PDB entry 3TK1 | X-ray diffraction, 2.40 A resolution | chains A and B

== Chain A (and B) ==
Name: Membrane ATPase/protein kinase
Source organism: Mycobacterium thermoresistibile
Notes: EC 3.6.-.-; chain B of this document is another copy of the same molecule, construct and numbering; everything in this record applies to it too
Reference sequence: G7CAR0 (G7CAR0_MYCTH); residue numbers follow UniProt; this construct covers 1-326
Chain sequence (330 residues; numbered -3 to 326; the number before each row is that of its first residue; numbers below 1 keep their minus sign (Gly-3 is residue -3)):
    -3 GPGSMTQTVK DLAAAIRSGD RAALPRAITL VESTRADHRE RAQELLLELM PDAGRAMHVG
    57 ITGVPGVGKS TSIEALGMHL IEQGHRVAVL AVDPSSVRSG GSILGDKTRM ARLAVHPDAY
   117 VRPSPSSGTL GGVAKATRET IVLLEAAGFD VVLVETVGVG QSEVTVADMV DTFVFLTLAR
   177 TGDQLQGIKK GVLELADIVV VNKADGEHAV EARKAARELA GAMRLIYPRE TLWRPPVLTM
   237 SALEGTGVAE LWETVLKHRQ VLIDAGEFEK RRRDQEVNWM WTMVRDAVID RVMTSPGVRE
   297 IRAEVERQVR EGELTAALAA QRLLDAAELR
Disordered / not traced: -3 to 3, 89-101, 114-125, 223-226, 326 (chain B: -3 to 2, 95-97, 154-155)
Construct notes: expression tag (-3 to 0)
Ligand contacts: GDP (guanosine-5'-diphosphate): Val60, Pro61, Gly62, Val63, Gly64, Lys65, Ser66, Thr67, Asn198, Lys199, Asp201, Ser237, Ala238, Leu239

== Chain A / chain B interface ==
Residue-residue contacts - 78 pairs, chain A then chain B:
  Gln39(A) - Thr311(B)  hydrogen bond
  Gln39(A) - Ala313(B)
  Gln39(A) - Leu314(B)
  Leu43(A) - Glu309(B)
  Met46(A) - Gly308(B)
  Asp179(A) - Leu221(B)
  Leu181(A) - Leu221(B)  hydrogen bond (backbone-backbone)
  Lys186(A) - Glu190(B)
  Gly187(A) - Glu190(B)  hydrogen bond (backbone-side chain)
  Glu190(A) - Gly187(B)
  Glu190(A) - Glu190(B)
  Glu214(A) - Leu221(B)
  Leu215(A) - Leu221(B)
  Leu215(A) - Ile222(B)  hydrophobic
  Leu221(A) - Asp179(B)
  Leu221(A) - Gln180(B)
  Leu221(A) - Leu181(B)  hydrogen bond (backbone-backbone)
  Leu221(A) - Glu214(B)
  Leu221(A) - Leu215(B)
  Ile222(A) - Ile184(B)  hydrophobic
  Arg269(A) - Arg306(B)
  Asp270(A) - Arg306(B)  salt bridge
  Glu272(A) - Val305(B)
  Glu272(A) - Ala312(B)
  Val273(A) - Arg306(B)
  Trp275(A) - Ala312(B)
  Met276(A) - Val301(B)  hydrophobic
  Met276(A) - Ala312(B)
  Met276(A) - Ala315(B)  hydrophobic
  Met276(A) - Ala316(B)
  Met276(A) - Leu319(B)  hydrophobic
  Trp277(A) - Met289(B)  hydrophobic
  Trp277(A) - Arg298(B)
  Trp277(A) - Glu302(B)
  Trp277(A) - Leu319(B)  hydrophobic
  Met279(A) - Ala312(B)
  Met279(A) - Ala313(B)
  Val280(A) - Ala316(B)
  Val280(A) - Leu320(B)
  Arg281(A) - Ile285(B)
  Ala283(A) - Leu320(B)  hydrophobic
  Val284(A) - Val288(B)  hydrophobic
  Val284(A) - Leu320(B)  hydrophobic
  Ile285(A) - Arg281(B)
  Arg287(A) - Arg326(B)  hydrogen bond (side chain-backbone)
  Val288(A) - Val280(B)  hydrophobic
  Val288(A) - Val284(B)  hydrophobic
  Met289(A) - Trp277(B)  hydrophobic
  Arg298(A) - Trp277(B)
  Glu302(A) - Val273(B)
  Glu302(A) - Trp277(B)  hydrogen bond
  Val305(A) - Glu272(B)
  Val305(A) - Met276(B)  hydrophobic
  Arg306(A) - Arg269(B)
  Arg306(A) - Asp270(B)  salt bridge
  Arg306(A) - Val273(B)
  Gly308(A) - Met46(B)
  Glu309(A) - Leu43(B)
  Leu310(A) - Leu43(B)  hydrophobic
  Thr311(A) - Gln39(B)  hydrogen bond
  Thr311(A) - Leu43(B)
  Ala312(A) - Glu272(B)
  Ala312(A) - Trp275(B)
  Ala312(A) - Met276(B)
  Ala312(A) - Met279(B)
  Ala313(A) - Gln39(B)
  Ala313(A) - Met279(B)
  Leu314(A) - Gln39(B)
  Ala315(A) - Met276(B)  hydrophobic
  Ala316(A) - Met276(B)
  Ala316(A) - Met279(B)  hydrophobic
  Ala316(A) - Val280(B)  hydrophobic
  Leu319(A) - Met276(B)  hydrophobic
  Leu319(A) - Trp277(B)  hydrophobic
  Leu320(A) - Ala283(B)  hydrophobic
  Leu320(A) - Val284(B)  hydrophobic
  Glu324(A) - Arg326(B)
  Leu325(A) - Arg326(B)
Interface residues without a listed pair, chain A (56 interface residues in all): Leu42, Lys131, Glu135, Arg176, Gln180, Leu189, Ala211, Ala218, Arg220, Val294, Val301
Interface residues without a listed pair, chain B (56 interface residues in all): Leu42, Lys131, Glu135, Gly178, Lys186, Leu189, Ala218, Arg220, Arg225, Lys266, Val294, Leu310

== Overview ==
Chain A and chain B each contribute 56 residues to their interface; the contacts include 7 hydrogen bonds and
2 salt bridges. Polar pairs include Asp270(A)-Arg306(B), Gln39(A)-Thr311(B) and Gly187(A)-Glu190(B). Chain A
binds GDP.
Both chains are Membrane ATPase/protein kinase (Mycobacterium thermoresistibile). Entry 3TK1 (Crystal
structure of a MeaB and Rv1496 ortholog from Mycobacterium thermoresistible bound to GDP) was determined by
X-ray diffraction together with 4GT1, 3NXS and 3MD0 from the same study.
